Entry 1UVP (X-ray diffraction, 1.85 A resolution); this record covers chain A.

Chain A:
Protein: Elastase 1
From: Sus scrofa
Notes: EC 3.4.21.36
UniProtKB: P00772 (EL1_PIG); residues 1-240 here correspond to UniProt positions 27-266 (UniProt number = residue number + 26)
Chain sequence (240 residues; each row starts with the number of its first residue):
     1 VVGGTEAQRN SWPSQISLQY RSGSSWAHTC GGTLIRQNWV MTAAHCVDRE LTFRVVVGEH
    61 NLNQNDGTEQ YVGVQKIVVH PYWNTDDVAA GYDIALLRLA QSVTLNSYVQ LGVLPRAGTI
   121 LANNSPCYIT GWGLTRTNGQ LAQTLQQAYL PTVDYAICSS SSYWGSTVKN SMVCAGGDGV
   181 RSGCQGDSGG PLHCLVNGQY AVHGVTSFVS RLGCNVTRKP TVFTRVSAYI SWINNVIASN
Disulfide bonds: C30-C46, C127-C194, C158-C174, C184-C214
Metal / ion sites: Cd2+: E59, N61, Q64, D66, E69

In short:
E59, N61, Q64, D66 and E69 form the Cd2+ site.
Chain A is Elastase 1 (Sus scrofa); the structure, Structure Of The Complex Of Porcine Pancreatic Elastase In
Complex With Cadmium Refined At 1.85 A ..., was determined by X-ray diffraction together with 1UVO from the
same study.
